Entry 6SJF (electron microscopy, 3.90 A resolution); this record covers chains B and X of the 4 polymer chains in the assembly.

== Chain B ==
Name: RecBCD enzyme subunit RecB
Source organism: Escherichia coli
Notes: EC 3.1.11.5
UniProtKB: P08394 (RECB_ECOLI); residues 1-1180 here = UniProt positions 1-1180
Chain sequence (1181 residues; each row starts with the number of its first residue; numbering starts at 0):
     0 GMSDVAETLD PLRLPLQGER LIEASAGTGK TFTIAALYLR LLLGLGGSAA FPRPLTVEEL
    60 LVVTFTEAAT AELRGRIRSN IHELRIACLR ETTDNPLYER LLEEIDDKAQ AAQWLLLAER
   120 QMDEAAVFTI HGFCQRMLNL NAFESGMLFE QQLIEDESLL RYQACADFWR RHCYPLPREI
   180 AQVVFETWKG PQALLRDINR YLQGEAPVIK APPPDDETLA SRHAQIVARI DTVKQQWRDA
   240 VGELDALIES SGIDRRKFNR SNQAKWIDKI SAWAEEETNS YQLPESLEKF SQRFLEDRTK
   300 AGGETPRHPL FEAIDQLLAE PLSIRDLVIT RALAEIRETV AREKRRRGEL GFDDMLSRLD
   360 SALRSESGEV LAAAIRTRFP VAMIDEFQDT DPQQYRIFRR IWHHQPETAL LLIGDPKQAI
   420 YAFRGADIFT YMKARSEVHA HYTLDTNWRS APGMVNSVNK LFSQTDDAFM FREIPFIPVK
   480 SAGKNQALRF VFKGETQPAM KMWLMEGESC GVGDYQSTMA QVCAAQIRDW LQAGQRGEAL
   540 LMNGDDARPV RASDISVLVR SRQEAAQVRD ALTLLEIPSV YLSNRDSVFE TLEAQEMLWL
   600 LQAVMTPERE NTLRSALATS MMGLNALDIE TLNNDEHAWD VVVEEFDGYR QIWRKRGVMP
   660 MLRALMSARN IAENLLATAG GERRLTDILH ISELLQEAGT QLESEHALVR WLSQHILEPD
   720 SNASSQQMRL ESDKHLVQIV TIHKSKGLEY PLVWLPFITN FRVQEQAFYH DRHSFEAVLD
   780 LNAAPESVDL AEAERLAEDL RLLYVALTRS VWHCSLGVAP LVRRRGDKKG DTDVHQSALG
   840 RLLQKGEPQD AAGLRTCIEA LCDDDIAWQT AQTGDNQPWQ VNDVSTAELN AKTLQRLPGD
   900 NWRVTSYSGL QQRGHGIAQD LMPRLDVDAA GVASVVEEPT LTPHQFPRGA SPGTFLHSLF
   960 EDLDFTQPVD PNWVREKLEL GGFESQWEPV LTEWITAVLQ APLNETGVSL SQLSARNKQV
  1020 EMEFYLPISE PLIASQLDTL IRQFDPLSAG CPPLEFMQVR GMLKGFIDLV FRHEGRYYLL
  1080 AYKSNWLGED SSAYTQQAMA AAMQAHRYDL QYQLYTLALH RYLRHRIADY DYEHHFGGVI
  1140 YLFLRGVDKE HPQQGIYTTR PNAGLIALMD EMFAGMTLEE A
Disordered / not traced: 0-4, 290-303, 911-937, 1175-1180
Sequence notes: expression tag (0); engineered mutation Ala1080 (Asp in P08394)
Swiss-Prot annotation at these positions:
  - DNA-binding region: Ile252 to Arg254, Val511, Gly512, Ser560, Arg561, Arg761
  - binding site (ATP): Ala23 to Thr30, Trp447
  - binding site (Mg(2+)): His956, Asp1067, Tyr1081
  - mutagenesis: Lys29 (K29Q: Subunit loses ATPase and 3'-5' helicase activity, holoenzyme has 3-5 fold less helicase activity, 20-fold less processivity), Tyr803 (Y803H: Large decrease in recombination, loss of Chi hotspot activity, decreased RecB helicase rate, retains nuclease activity but not Chi-sequence specificity, does not load RecA), Val804 (V804E: Large decrease in recombination, loss of Chi hotspot activity, decreased RecB helicase rate, retains nuclease activity but not Chi-sequence specificity, does not load RecA), Thr807 (T807I: In recB-2109; absence of nuclease modification at Chi sites), Asp1067 (D1067A: Subunit loses nuclease activity)

== Chain X ==
Molecule: Forked DNA substrate
Sequence (85 nucleotides; row label = number of the first residue in the row; note: 5 numbers in that range are skipped by the numbering (no residue carries them; nothing is unmodelled there)):
     1 TTTTTTTTTT TTTTTGAGCG ACTGCACTAC AAC
    39 AGAACCATGG TTCTGTTGTA GTGCAGTCGC TCTTTTTTTT GCTGGTGGTT TT
Disordered / not traced: 1-3, 39-52, 77-90

== How chain B and chain X interact ==
Pairs across the interface - 42 pairs, chain B then chain X:
  Phe64(B) - DT74(X)  sugar contact
  Phe64(B) - DT75(X)  sugar contact
  Thr65(B) - DT75(X)  phosphate contact
  Glu66(B) - DT75(X)  hydrogen bond to the phosphate
  Thr128(B) - DT75(X)  hydrogen bond to the phosphate
  Thr128(B) - DT76(X)  hydrogen bond to the phosphate
  His130(B) - DT75(X)  sugar contact
  Gly131(B) - DT76(X)  phosphate contact
  Leu152(B) - DT76(X)  sugar contact
  Ser250(B) - DT60(X)  sugar contact
  Ile252(B) - DT28(X)  sugar contact
  Asp253(B) - DA29(X)  phosphate contact
  Arg254(B) - DG61(X)  hydrogen bond to the phosphate
  Arg254(B) - DC62(X)  salt bridge to the phosphate
  Asn258(B) - DC62(X)  phosphate contact
  Tyr280(B) - DG61(X)  hydrogen bond to the phosphate
  Phe351(B) - DT75(X)  stacking on the base
  Phe422(B) - DT72(X)  stacking on the base
  Phe422(B) - DT73(X)  sugar contact
  Arg423(B) - DT73(X)  base contact
  Arg423(B) - DT74(X)  base contact
  Val511(B) - DT69(X)  phosphate contact
  Arg559(B) - DT71(X)  hydrogen bond to the base
  Arg559(B) - DT72(X)  sugar contact
  Arg561(B) - DT72(X)  salt bridge to the phosphate
  Ser582(B) - DT73(X)  phosphate contact
  Arg584(B) - DT72(X)  salt bridge to the phosphate
  Arg584(B) - DT73(X)  salt bridge to the phosphate
  Thr740(B) - DT72(X)  phosphate contact
  Thr740(B) - DT73(X)  phosphate contact
  His742(B) - DT72(X)  sugar contact
  His742(B) - DT73(X)  sugar contact
  Lys743(B) - DT73(X)  phosphate contact
  Lys743(B) - DT74(X)  salt bridge to the phosphate
  Arg761(B) - DC70(X)  hydrogen bond to the phosphate
  Arg761(B) - DT71(X)  salt bridge to the phosphate
  Arg822(B) - DT69(X)  salt bridge to the phosphate
  Arg823(B) - DA21(X)  salt bridge to the phosphate
  Arg824(B) - DG20(X)  sugar contact
  Arg824(B) - DA21(X)  sugar contact
  Arg824(B) - DG67(X)  base contact
  Gly825(B) - DA21(X)  sugar contact
Other interface residues (no listed pair), chain B (34 interface residues in all): Ala67, Met354, Tyr420, Ser560, Asp826
Other interface residues (no listed pair), chain X (18 interface residues in all): DC22, DG59

== Overview ==
Chain B and chain X form an interface of 34 and 18 residues respectively, with 7 hydrogen bonds, 8 salt
bridges and 2 aromatic stacking contacts. Among the polar pairs are Arg559(B)-DT71(X), Glu66(B)-DT75(X) and
Thr128(B)-DT75(X).
Chain B is RecBCD enzyme subunit RecB (Escherichia coli) and chain X is Forked DNA substrate; the structure,
Cryo-EM structure of the RecBCD Chi unrecognised complex, was determined by electron microscopy, deposited
together with 6SJB, 6SJE, 6SJG, 6T2U and 6T2V.
